2BEZ - chains C and F; structure by X-ray diffraction, 1.60 A resolution.

== Chain C ==
Name: Spike glycoprotein
Source organism: Human SARS coronavirus
UniProtKB: P59594 (SPIKE_CVHSA); numbering as in UniProt (aligned over 896-972)
Chain sequence (77 residues; row label = number of the first residue in the row):
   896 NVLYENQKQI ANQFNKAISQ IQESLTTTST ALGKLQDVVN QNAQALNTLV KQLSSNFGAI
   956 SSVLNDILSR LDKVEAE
From the paper describing this entry:
  - self-association interface (contacts with another copy of this molecule): Ile916, Leu920, Thr923, Asn937, Leu948

== Chain F ==
Name: Spike glycoprotein
Source organism: Human SARS coronavirus
UniProtKB: P59594 (SPIKE_CVHSA); numbering as in UniProt (aligned over 1142-1183)
Chain sequence (42 residues; row label = number of the first residue in the row):
  1142 TSPDVDLGDI SGINASVVNI QKEIDRLNEV AKNLNESLID LQ
UniProt features mapped onto this chain:
  - glycosylation (N-linked (GlcNAc...) asparagine): Asn1155, Asn1176
From the paper describing this entry:
  - post-translational modification sites: Asn1155, Asn1176 (by similarity / conservation)

== Interface between chain C and chain F ==
Contacting residue pairs (43; chain C residue first):
  Gln908(C) with Glu1177(F), hydrogen bond (side chain-backbone); Ser1178(F), hydrogen bond (backbone-side chain); Leu1179(F), hydrogen bond (side chain-backbone); Ile1180(F)
  Lys911(C) with Ser1178(F)
  Ala912(C) with Leu1175(F), hydrophobic; Ser1178(F), hydrogen bond (backbone-side chain)
  Gln915(C) with Val1171(F); Asn1174(F); Leu1175(F)
  Glu918(C) with Arg1167(F), salt bridge; Val1171(F)
  Ser919(C) with Leu1168(F)
  Thr922(C) with Glu1164(F); Leu1168(F)
  Thr923(C) with Leu1168(F)
  Thr925(C) with Glu1164(F)
  Ala926(C) with Ile1161(F); Glu1164(F)
  Lys929(C) with Val1159(F); Asn1160(F); Ile1161(F); Glu1164(F), salt bridge
  Leu930(C) with Ile1161(F), hydrophobic
  Val933(C) with Ser1157(F); Val1158(F); Val1159(F), hydrophobic
  Gln936(C) with Asn1155(F), hydrogen bond (side chain-backbone); Ala1156(F); Ser1157(F), hydrogen bond (side chain-backbone)
  Asn937(C) with Ala1156(F); Ser1157(F), hydrogen bond (side chain-backbone)
  Ala940(C) with Ile1154(F); Asn1155(F)
  Thr943(C) with Ile1154(F)
  Leu944(C) with Ile1151(F), hydrophobic; Ile1154(F), hydrophobic
  Gln947(C) with Asp1150(F), hydrogen bond (side chain-backbone); Ile1151(F); Ile1154(F)
  Asn951(C) with Leu1148(F); Gly1149(F), hydrogen bond (side chain-backbone)
  Arg965(C) with Ser1143(F), hydrogen bond
Interface residues without a listed pair, chain C (27 interface residues in all): Asn901, Ile905, Leu948, Ala954, Ile955, Val958
Interface residues without a listed pair, chain F (26 interface residues in all): Val1146, Lys1163, Leu1182
Interface features reported in the paper:
  - interface residues, chain F: Leu1148(F), Ile1154(F), Leu1168(F), Val1171(F), Leu1175(F)

== Summary ==
Chain C and chain F form an interface of 27 and 26 residues respectively; the contacts include 10 hydrogen
bonds and 2 salt bridges. Among the polar pairs are Glu918(C)-Arg1167(F), Lys929(C)-Glu1164(F) and
Gln908(C)-Glu1177(F). The paper reports interface residues Leu1148(F), Ile1154(F) and Leu1168(F) among others;
modification sites Asn1155(F) and Asn1176(F).
Chain C is Spike glycoprotein and chain F is Spike glycoprotein, both from Human SARS coronavirus; the
structure, Structure of a proteolitically resistant core from the severe acute respiratory syndrome
coronavirus S2 fusion protein, was determined by X-ray diffraction together with 2BEQ from the same study.
